6XXK - chains A and B; structure by X-ray diffraction, 1.65 A resolution.

Chain A:
Protein: Deoxyhypusine synthase
Source organism: Homo sapiens
Notes: EC 2.5.1.46
Reference sequence: P49366 (DHYS_HUMAN); residue numbers follow UniProt; this construct covers 1-369
Sequence (369 residues; row label = number of the first residue in the row):
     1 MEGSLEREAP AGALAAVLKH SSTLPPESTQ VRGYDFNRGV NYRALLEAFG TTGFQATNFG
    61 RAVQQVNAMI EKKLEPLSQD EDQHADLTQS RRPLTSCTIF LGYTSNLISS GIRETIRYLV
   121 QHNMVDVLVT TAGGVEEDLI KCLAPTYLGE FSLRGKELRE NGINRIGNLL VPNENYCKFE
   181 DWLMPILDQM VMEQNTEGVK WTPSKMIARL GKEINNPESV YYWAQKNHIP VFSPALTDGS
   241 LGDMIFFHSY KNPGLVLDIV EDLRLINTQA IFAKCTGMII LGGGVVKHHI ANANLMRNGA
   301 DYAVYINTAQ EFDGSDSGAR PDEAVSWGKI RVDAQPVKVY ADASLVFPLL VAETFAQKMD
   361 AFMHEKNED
Unresolved in the structure: 1-8, 364-369
Modified positions: C177 (S-mercaptocysteine; CSS)
Small-molecule neighbours:
  - spermidine (SPD), molecule 1: E136, R165, I166, G239, S240, D243
  - spermidine (SPD), molecule 2: H288, N292, L295, D316, E323, W327, K329
Reported in the primary citation:
  - binding site for spermidine: D243, N292, D316, W327, K329
  - conformationally variable residues (order/disorder transition): A9
  - catalytic residues: H288 (proposed by the authors, not directly observed)

Chain B:
Protein: Deoxyhypusine synthase
Source organism: Homo sapiens
Notes: EC 2.5.1.46
Reference sequence: P49366 (DHYS_HUMAN); the author numbering skips numbers that UniProt does not, so the offset changes along the chain: 1-363 = UniProt 1-363; 370-375 = UniProt 364-369
Sequence (369 residues; numbered 1 to 375; 6 numbers in that range are skipped by the numbering (no residue carries them; nothing is unmodelled there); the number before each row is that of its first residue):
     1 MEGSLEREAP AGALAAVLKH SSTLPPESTQ VRGYDFNRGV NYRALLEAFG TTGFQATNFG
    61 RAVQQVNAMI EKKLEPLSQD EDQHADLTQS RRPLTSCTIF LGYTSNLISS GIRETIRYLV
   121 QHNMVDVLVT TAGGVEEDLI KCLAPTYLGE FSLRGKELRE NGINRIGNLL VPNENYCKFE
   181 DWLMPILDQM VMEQNTEGVK WTPSKMIARL GKEINNPESV YYWAQKNHIP VFSPALTDGS
   241 LGDMIFFHSY KNPGLVLDIV EDLRLINTQA IFAKCTGMII LGGGVVKHHI ANANLMRNGA
   301 DYAVYINTAQ EFDGSDSGAR PDEAVSWGKI RVDAQPVKVY ADASLVFPLL VAETFAQKMD
   361 AFM
   370 HEKNED
Unresolved in the structure: 1-27, 371-375
Modified positions: C177 (S-mercaptocysteine; CSS)
Small-molecule neighbours:
  - spermidine (SPD), molecule 1: E136, R165, I166, G239, S240, D243
  - spermidine (SPD), molecule 2: H288, N292, L295, D316, E323, W327, K329
Reported in the primary citation:
  - binding site for spermidine: D243, N292, D316, W327, K329
  - catalytic residues: H288 (proposed by the authors, not directly observed)

Chain A / chain B interface:
Contacting residue pairs (129; chain A residue first):
  N106(A) with D313(B), hydrogen bond (side chain-backbone); G314(B); S315(B)
  F151(A) with E311(B); F312(B); R320(B), hydrogen bond (backbone-side chain)
  L153(A) with D322(B)
  R154(A) with R320(B); D322(B), salt bridge
  G155(A) with D322(B), hydrogen bond (backbone-side chain); V325(B); S326(B)
  K156(A) with V325(B); V332(B)
  L158(A) with S326(B)
  R159(A) with N298(B), hydrogen bond; V325(B); S326(B); W327(B), hydrogen bond (side chain-backbone); G328(B)
  I163(A) with S326(B)
  N164(A) with S326(B); W327(B)
  R165(A) with R320(B); E323(B), salt bridge; S326(B), hydrogen bond (backbone-side chain); W327(B), hydrogen bond (backbone-side chain)
  I166(A) with E323(B); W327(B), hydrophobic
  G167(A) with E323(B), hydrogen bond (backbone-side chain)
  V171(A) with W327(B), hydrophobic
  Y176(A) with W327(B)
  P234(A) with P234(B); A235(B), hydrophobic; I259(B)
  A235(A) with P234(B), hydrophobic
  L236(A) with I259(B)
  T237(A) with P234(B); I259(B); L263(B)
  D238(A) with V285(B); H288(B), salt bridge; H289(B), salt bridge
  G239(A) with H288(B); N292(B), hydrogen bond (backbone-side chain)
  G242(A) with L263(B)
  D243(A) with N292(B), hydrogen bond; M296(B)
  I245(A) with V260(B), hydrophobic
  F246(A) with R264(B); N267(B); I271(B), hydrophobic; M296(B), hydrophobic
  F247(A) with M296(B), hydrophobic
  S249(A) with R264(B), hydrogen bond
  Y250(A) with R264(B)
  L255(A) with V260(B)
  V256(A) with D258(B)
  L257(A) with L257(B); D258(B), hydrogen bond (backbone-side chain); I259(B), hydrogen bond (backbone-backbone); V260(B)
  D258(A) with V256(B); L257(B), hydrogen bond (side chain-backbone)
  I259(A) with P234(B); L236(B); T237(B); L257(B), hydrogen bond (backbone-backbone); I259(B), hydrophobic
  V260(A) with I245(B), hydrophobic; L255(B); L257(B), hydrophobic
  L263(A) with T237(B); G242(B); F246(B), hydrophobic
  R264(A) with F246(B); S249(B), hydrogen bond; Y250(B)
  N267(A) with F246(B)
  T268(A) with Y250(B)
  I271(A) with F246(B), hydrophobic
  V285(A) with D238(B); V285(B), hydrophobic
  H288(A) with D238(B), salt bridge
  H289(A) with D238(B), salt bridge
  N292(A) with G239(B); D243(B), hydrogen bond
  M296(A) with D243(B); F246(B), hydrophobic; F247(B), hydrophobic
  N298(A) with R159(B), hydrogen bond
  T308(A) with F312(B); D313(B), hydrogen bond
  E311(A) with F151(B)
  F312(A) with F151(B); T308(B); D342(B)
  D313(A) with N106(B), hydrogen bond (backbone-side chain); T308(B), hydrogen bond; D342(B)
  G314(A) with N106(B)
  S315(A) with N106(B)
  R320(A) with F151(B), hydrogen bond (side chain-backbone); R154(B); R165(B)
  D322(A) with L153(B); R154(B), salt bridge; G155(B), hydrogen bond (side chain-backbone)
  E323(A) with R165(B), salt bridge; I166(B); G167(B), hydrogen bond (side chain-backbone)
  V325(A) with G155(B); K156(B); R159(B)
  S326(A) with G155(B); L158(B); R159(B); I163(B); N164(B); R165(B), hydrogen bond (side chain-backbone)
  W327(A) with R159(B), hydrogen bond (backbone-side chain); N164(B); R165(B), hydrogen bond (side chain-backbone); I166(B), hydrophobic; Y176(B)
  G328(A) with R159(B)
  V332(A) with K156(B)
  D342(A) with F312(B); D313(B)
Also at the interface, not in a pair above, chain A (63 interface residues in all): S152, P203, L295
Also at the interface, not in a pair above, chain B (61 interface residues in all): S152, T268, L295

Summary:
63 residues of chain A face 61 of chain B across their interface; the contacts include 27 hydrogen bonds and 8
salt bridges. Among the polar pairs are R154(A)-D322(B), R165(A)-E323(B) and D238(A)-H288(B). From the paper:
catalytic residues H288(A) and H288(B); a binding site for spermidine at D243(A), N292(A) and D243(B) among
others.
Both chains are Deoxyhypusine synthase (Homo sapiens). Entry 6XXK (Crystal Structure of Human Deoxyhypusine
Synthase in complex with spermidine) was determined by X-ray diffraction (same publication as 6XXH, 6XXI,
6XXJ, 6XXL and 6XXM).
